Entry 7DUL (X-ray diffraction, 3.62 A resolution); this record covers chains A and N of the 23 polymer chains in the assembly.

== Chain A ==
Molecule: 30S Ribosomal RNA rRNA
From: Thermus thermophilus HB8
Sequence (1522 nucleotides; numbered 0 to 1544 plus 19 insertion-coded residues; 42 numbers in that range are skipped by the numbering (no residue carries them; nothing is unmodelled there); the number before each row is that of its first residue; a row labelled like 190A-190L holds insertion residues (190A, then the next letters in order); numbering starts at 0):
     0 UUUGUUGGAG AGUCUGAUCC UGGCUCAGGG UGAACGCUGG CGGCGUGCCU AAGACAUGCA
    60 AGUCGUGCGG G
    73 CCGCGGGGUU UU
    88 ACUCCG
    95 UGGUC
   101 AGCGGCGGAC GGGUGAGUAA CGCGUGGGU
  129A G
   130 ACCUACCCGG AAGAGGGGGA CAACCCGGGG AAACUCGGGC UAAUCCCCCA UGUGGACCCG
   190 C
190A-190L CCCUUGGGGUGU
   191 GUCCAAAGGG CUUU
   216 GCCCGCUUCC GGAUGGGCCC GCGUCCCAUC AGCUAGUUGG UGGGGUAAUG GCCCACCAAG
   276 GCGACGACGG GUAGCCGGUC UGAGAGGAUG GCCGGCCACA GGGGCACUGA GACACGGGCC
   336 CCACUCCUAC GGGAGGCAGC AGUUAGGAAU CUUCCGCAAU GGGCGCAAGC CUGACGGAGC
   396 GACGCCGCUU GGAGGAAGAA GCCCUUCGGG GUGUAAACUC CUGAA
   442 CCCGGGACGA AACCCCCGAC GA
   474 GGGGACUGAC GGUACCGGG
   494 GUAAUAGCGC CGGCCAACUC CGUGCCAGCA GCCGCGGUAA UACGGAGGGC GCGAGCGUUA
   554 CCCGGAUUCA CUGGGCGUAA AGGGCGUGUA GGCGGCCUGG GGCGUCCCAU GUGAAAGACC
   614 ACGGCUCAAC CGUGGGGGAG CGUGGGAUAC GCUCAGGCUA GACGGUGGGA GAGGGUGGUG
   674 GAAUUCCCGG AGUAGCGGUG AAAUGCGCAG AUACCGGGAG GAACGCCGAU GGCGAAGGCA
   734 GCCACCUGGU CCACCCGUGA CGCUGAGGCG CGAAAGCGUG GGGAGCAAAC CGGAUUAGAU
   794 ACCCGGGUAG UCCACGCCCU AAACGAUGCG CGCUAGGUCU CUGGGUCU
   848 CCUGGGGGCC GAAGCUAACG CGUUAAGCGC GCCGCCUGGG GAGUACGGCC GCAAGGCUGA
   908 AACUCAAAGG AAUUGACGGG GGCCCGCACA AGCGGUGGAG CAUGUGGUUU AAUUCGAAGX
   968 AACGCGAAGA ACCUUACCAG GCCUUGACAU GCUAGG
 1003A G
  1004 AACCCGGGUG AAAGCCUGGG GUGCCCC
1030A-1030D GCGA
  1031 GGGGAGCCCU AGCACAGGUG CUGCAUGGCC GUCGUCAGCU CGUGCCGUGA GGUGUUGGGU
  1091 UAAGUCCCGC AACGAGCGCA ACCCCCGCCG UUAGUUGCCA GCGGUUCGGC CGGGCACUCU
  1151 AACGGGACUG CCCGCGAAA
  1171 GCGGGAGGAA GGAGGGGACG ACGUCUGGUC AGCAUGGCCC UUACGGCCUG GGCGACACAC
  1231 GUGCUACAAU GCCCACUACA AAGCGAUGCC ACCCGGCAAC GGGGAGCUAA UCGCAAAAAG
  1291 GUGGGCCCAG UUCGGAUUGG GGUCUGCAAC CCGACCCCAU GAAGCCGGAA UCGCUAGUAA
  1351 UCGCGGAUCA G
 1361A C
  1362 CAUGCCGCGG UGAAUACGUU CCCGGGCCUU GUACACACXG CCXGUXACGC CAUGGGAGCG
  1422 GGCUCUACCC GAAGUCGCCG GG
  1446 AGCCUACGGG
  1459 CAGGCGCCGA GGGUAGGGCC CGUGACUGGG GCGAAGUCGU AACAAGGUAG CUGUACCGGA
  1519 AGGUGCGGCU GGAUCCACUC CUUUCU
Unresolved in the structure: 0-4, 1534-1538
Modified positions: PSU (pseudouridine-5'-monophosphate) at position 516, 7MG (7N-methyl-8-hydroguanosine-5'-monophosphate) at position 527, M2G (N2-dimethylguanosine-5'-monophosphate) at position 966, 5MC (5-methylcytidine-5'-monophosphate) at position 967, 2MG (2N-methylguanosine-5'-monophosphate) at position 1207, 5MC (5-methylcytidine-5'-monophosphate) at position 1400, 4OC (4n,o2'-methylcytidine-5'-monophosphate) at position 1402, 5MC (5-methylcytidine-5'-monophosphate) at position 1404, 5MC (5-methylcytidine-5'-monophosphate) at position 1407, UR3 (3-methyluridine-5'-monophoshate) at position 1498, MA6 (6N-dimethyladenosine-5'-monophoshate) at position 1518, MA6 (6N-dimethyladenosine-5'-monophoshate) at position 1519, PSU (pseudouridine-5'-monophosphate) at position 1540, PSU (pseudouridine-5'-monophosphate) at position 1541

== Chain N ==
Protein: 30S ribosomal protein S14 type Z
From: Thermus thermophilus HB8
UniProtKB: P0DOY6 (RS14Z_THET8); residue numbers follow UniProt; this construct covers 1-61
Amino-acid sequence (61 residues; each row starts with the number of its first residue):
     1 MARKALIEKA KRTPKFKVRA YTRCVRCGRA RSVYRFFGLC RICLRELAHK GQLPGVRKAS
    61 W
Unresolved in the structure: 1
Swiss-Prot annotation at these positions:
  - binding site (Zn(2+)): Cys-24, Cys-27, Cys-40, Cys-43

== Interface between chain A and chain N ==
Contacting residue pairs (72):
  G973(A) / Arg-29(N)  sugar contact
  G973(A) / Arg-41(N)  hydrogen bond to the phosphate
  A974(A) / Arg-29(N)  salt bridge to the phosphate
  A974(A) / Arg-31(N)  base contact
  A974(A) / Ser-32(N)  phosphate contact
  A974(A) / Arg-41(N)  salt bridge to the phosphate
  A975(A) / Ser-32(N)  hydrogen bond to the sugar
  A975(A) / Tyr-34(N)  hydrogen bond to the base
  G976(A) / Arg-31(N)  phosphate contact
  G976(A) / Ser-32(N)  phosphate contact
  A977(A) / Arg-31(N)  salt bridge to the phosphate
  C979(A) / Val-18(N)  base contact
  C979(A) / Arg-19(N)  hydrogen bond to the base
  C980(A) / Val-18(N)  base contact
  C980(A) / Arg-19(N)  base contact
  C980(A) / Tyr-21(N)  sugar contact
  U981(A) / Leu-6(N)  phosphate contact
  U981(A) / Glu-8(N)  phosphate contact
  U981(A) / Tyr-21(N)  sugar contact
  U981(A) / Ala-30(N)  phosphate contact
  U982(A) / Arg-23(N)  salt bridge to the phosphate
  U982(A) / Ala-30(N)  phosphate contact
  A983(A) / Arg-3(N)  salt bridge to the phosphate
  A994(A) / Lys-4(N)  base contact
  A994(A) / Ala-5(N)  base contact
  C995(A) / Lys-4(N)  hydrogen bond to the base
  A1015(A) / Lys-15(N)  phosphate contact
  G1047(A) / Lys-4(N)  salt bridge to the phosphate
  G1048(A) / Arg-3(N)  phosphate contact
  G1048(A) / Lys-4(N)  hydrogen bond to the phosphate
  U1049(A) / Ala-2(N)  base contact
  U1049(A) / Arg-3(N)  hydrogen bond to the sugar
  C1059(A) / Arg-45(N)  hydrogen bond to the phosphate
  C1060(A) / Arg-45(N)  salt bridge to the phosphate
  C1114(A) / Ser-60(N)  hydrogen bond to the sugar
  C1115(A) / Trp-61(N)  sugar contact
  G1186(A) / Trp-61(N)  base contact
  G1187(A) / Ser-60(N)  hydrogen bond to the base
  G1187(A) / Trp-61(N)  sugar contact
  A1188(A) / Lys-58(N)  hydrogen bond to the phosphate
  A1188(A) / Ser-60(N)  hydrogen bond to the sugar
  C1189(A) / Lys-58(N)  salt bridge to the phosphate
  G1202(A) / Ala-2(N)  phosphate contact
  G1202(A) / Cys-27(N)  hydrogen bond to the sugar
  G1202(A) / Arg-29(N)  sugar contact
  G1202(A) / Ile-42(N)  base contact
  G1202(A) / Cys-43(N)  base contact
  G1202(A) / Glu-46(N)  hydrogen bond to the base
  C1203(A) / Ala-2(N)  hydrogen bond to the phosphate
  C1203(A) / Cys-27(N)  sugar contact
  G1216(A) / Arg-3(N)  salt bridge to the phosphate
  G1216(A) / Ala-5(N)  phosphate contact
  C1217(A) / Ala-5(N)  phosphate contact
  C1217(A) / Glu-8(N)  phosphate contact
  U1219(A) / Lys-15(N)  salt bridge to the phosphate
  U1219(A) / Arg-19(N)  salt bridge to the phosphate
  G1316(A) / Lys-17(N)  salt bridge to the phosphate
  G1316(A) / Val-18(N)  phosphate contact
  C1317(A) / Phe-16(N)  stacking on the base
  C1317(A) / Lys-17(N)  phosphate contact
  C1317(A) / Arg-19(N)  base contact
  A1357(A) / Tyr-34(N)  sugar contact
  U1358(A) / Thr-22(N)  phosphate contact
  U1358(A) / Val-33(N)  sugar contact
  U1358(A) / Tyr-34(N)  sugar contact
  U1358(A) / Arg-35(N)  hydrogen bond to the phosphate
  U1358(A) / Phe-36(N)  phosphate contact
  C1359(A) / Thr-22(N)  hydrogen bond to the phosphate
  C1359(A) / Arg-35(N)  salt bridge to the phosphate
  A1360(A) / Arg-35(N)  salt bridge to the phosphate
  G1368(A) / Trp-61(N)  phosphate contact
  C1369(A) / Trp-61(N)  hydrogen bond to the phosphate
Other interface residues (no listed pair), chain A (39 interface residues in all): A1016, C1218
Other interface residues (no listed pair), chain N (35 interface residues in all): Lys-11, Ala-20, Gly-28, Ala-59

== In short ==
The interface between chain A and chain N involves 39 residues on one side and 35 on the other; the contacts
include 18 hydrogen bonds, 14 salt bridges and 1 aromatic stacking contact. Polar contacts include
A975(A)/Tyr-34(N), C979(A)/Arg-19(N) and C995(A)/Lys-4(N).
Here chain A is 30S Ribosomal RNA rRNA and chain N is 30S ribosomal protein S14 type Z, both from Thermus
thermophilus HB8. Entry 7DUL (Crystal structure of the Thermus thermophilus (HB8) 30S ribosomal subunit with
mRNA and cognate transfer RNA ...) was determined by X-ray diffraction.
